Entry 6PB5 (electron microscopy, 4.52 A resolution (low resolution: residue-level contacts below are approximate; hydrogen-bond / salt-bridge calls are withheld)); this record covers chains G and 2 of the 10 polymer chains in the assembly.

[Chain G]
Protein: cAMP-activated global transcriptional regulator CRP
Organism: Escherichia coli
UniProtKB: P0ACK0 (CRP_ECO57); residues 0-209 here correspond to UniProt positions 1-210 (UniProt number = residue number + 1)
Sequence (210 residues; row label = number of the first residue in the row; numbering starts at 0):
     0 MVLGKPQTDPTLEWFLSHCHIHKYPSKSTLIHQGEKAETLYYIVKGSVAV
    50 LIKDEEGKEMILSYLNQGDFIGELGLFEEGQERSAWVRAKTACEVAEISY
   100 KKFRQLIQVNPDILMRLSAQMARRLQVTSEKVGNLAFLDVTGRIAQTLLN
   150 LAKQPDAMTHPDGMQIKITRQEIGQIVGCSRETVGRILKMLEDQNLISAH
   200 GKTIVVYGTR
Not modelled in the structure: 0-8, 206-209
Ligand contacts: adenosine-3',5'-cyclic-monophosphate (CMP): Val49, Leu61, Ser62, Leu64, Phe69, Ile70, Gly71, Glu72, Leu73, Ser83, Ala84, Val86, Arg123, Thr127
Swiss-Prot annotation at these positions:
  - DNA-binding region: Ser179 to Arg185 (H-T-H motif)
  - region: His19 to His21 (Activating region 2 (AR2)), Lys52 to Glu58 (Activating region 3 (AR3)), Gln153 to Gly162 (Activating region 1 (AR1))
  - binding site (3',5'-cyclic AMP): Gly56 to Ser62, Gly71 to Leu73, Arg82, Ser83, Thr127, Ser128, Ala135, Phe136, Gln170 to Arg180
  - site (Activating region 2 (AR2)): Glu96, Lys101
  - modified residue: Lys100 (N6-acetyllysine)

[Chain 2]
Molecule: Synthetic template strand DNA
Sequence (78 nucleotides; each row starts with the number of its first residue):
     1 CGCCGCGTCAGACTCGTAGGATTATAGCATAAAAAAGATGCGAAAAATGT
    51 GATCTAGATCACATTTTAGGCAAAAAAG

[Chain G / chain 2 interface]
Residue-residue contacts (9; chain G residue first):
  Thr168(G) - DT48(2)
  Arg169(G) - DG49(2)
  Arg180(G) - DA47(2)
  Arg180(G) - DT48(2)
  Arg180(G) - DG49(2)
  Glu181(G) - DT50(2)
  Glu181(G) - DG51(2)
  Arg185(G) - DG51(2)
  Arg185(G) - DA52(2)

[Summary]
The interface between chain G and chain 2 involves 5 residues on one side and 6 on the other. Chain G binds
adenosine-3',5'-cyclic-monophosphate. From UniProt: a DNA-binding region and 27 residues binding 3',5'-cyclic
AMP on chain G.
Here chain G is cAMP-activated global transcriptional regulator CRP (Escherichia coli) and chain 2 is
Synthetic template strand DNA. Entry 6PB5 (The E. coli class-II CAP-dependent transcription activation complex
at the state 1 architecture) was determined by electron microscopy together with 6PB4 and 6PB6 from the same
study.
